2J73 - chains A and B; structure by X-ray diffraction, 1.40 A resolution.

# Chain A (and B)
Molecule: Pullulanase
Source organism: Thermotoga maritima
Notes: EC 3.2.1.41; chain B of this document is another copy of the same molecule, construct and numbering; everything in this record applies to it too
UniProt: O33840 (PULA_THEMA); residues 5-107 here correspond to UniProt positions 18-120 (UniProt number = residue number + 13)
Sequence (103 residues; numbered 5 to 107; the number before each row is that of its first residue):
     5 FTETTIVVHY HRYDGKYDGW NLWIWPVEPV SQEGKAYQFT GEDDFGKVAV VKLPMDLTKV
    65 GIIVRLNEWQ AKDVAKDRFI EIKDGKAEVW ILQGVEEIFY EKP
Sequence notes: conflict T6 (Ser19 in O33840)

# How chain A and chain B interact
Residue-residue contacts - 17 pairs, chain A then chain B:
  H15(A) - H15(B)  hydrogen bond
  H15(A) - Y17(B)
  Y17(A) - H15(B)
  Y17(A) - F49(B)
  Y17(A) - L96(B)  hydrophobic
  Y17(A) - P107(B)
  F49(A) - Y17(B)  hydrophobic
  L96(A) - Y17(B)  hydrophobic
  L96(A) - V99(B)  hydrophobic
  Q97(A) - P107(B)
  G98(A) - P107(B)
  V99(A) - L96(B)  hydrophobic
  V99(A) - F103(B)  hydrophobic
  K106(A) - Y17(B)
  P107(A) - Y17(B)  hydrogen bond (backbone-side chain)
  P107(A) - Q97(B)
  P107(A) - G98(B)
Also at the interface, not in a pair above, chain A (12 interface residues in all): D48, E101, F103
Also at the interface, not in a pair above, chain B (11 interface residues in all): D48, E101

# Overview
The interface between chain A and chain B involves 12 residues on one side and 11 on the other; the contacts
include 2 hydrogen bonds. Among the polar pairs are H15(A)-H15(B) and P107(A)-Y17(B).
Both chains are Pullulanase (Thermotoga maritima). Entry 2J73 (alpha-glucan rcognition by a family 41
carbohydrate-binding module from Thermotoga maritima pullulanase PulA) was determined by X-ray diffraction
together with 2J71 and 2J72 from the same study.
